1SA1 - chains C and E of the 5 polymer chains in the assembly; structure by X-ray diffraction, 4.20 A resolution (low resolution: residue-level contacts below are approximate; hydrogen-bond / salt-bridge calls are withheld).

== Chain C ==
Name: Tubulin alpha chain
From: Bos taurus
UniProt: P02550 (TBA_PIG); numbering as in UniProt (aligned over 1-451)
Sequence (451 residues; each row starts with the number of its first residue):
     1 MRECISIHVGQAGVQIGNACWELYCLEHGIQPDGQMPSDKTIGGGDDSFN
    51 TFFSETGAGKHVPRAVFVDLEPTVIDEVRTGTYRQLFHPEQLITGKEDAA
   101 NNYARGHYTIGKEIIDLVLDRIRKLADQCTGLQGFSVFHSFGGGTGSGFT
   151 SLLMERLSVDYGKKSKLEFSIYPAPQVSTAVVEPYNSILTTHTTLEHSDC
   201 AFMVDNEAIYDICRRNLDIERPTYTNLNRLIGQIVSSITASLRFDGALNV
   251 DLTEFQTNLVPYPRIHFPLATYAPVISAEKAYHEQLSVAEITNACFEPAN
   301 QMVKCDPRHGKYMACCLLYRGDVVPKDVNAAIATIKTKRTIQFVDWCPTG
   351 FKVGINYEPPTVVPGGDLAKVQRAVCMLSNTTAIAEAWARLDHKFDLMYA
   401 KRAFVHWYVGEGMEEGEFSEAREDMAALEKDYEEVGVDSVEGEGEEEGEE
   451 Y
Not modelled in the structure: 1, 39-46, 440-451
Residues lining bound ligands: GTP: Gly10, Gln11, Ala12, Gln15, Ile16, Asp69, Glu71, Ala99, Ala100, Asn101, Ser140, Gly142, Gly143, Gly144, Thr145, Gly146, Ile171, Pro173, Val177, Ser178, Thr179, Glu183, Asn206, Tyr224, Asn228, Ile231
Curated features (UniProtKB/Swiss-Prot):
  - active site: Glu254
  - binding site (GTP): Gly10, Gln11, Ala12, Gln15, Glu71, Ala99, Ser140, Gly143, Gly144, Thr145, Gly146, Thr179, Glu183, Asn206, Tyr224, Asn228, Leu252
  - binding site (Mg(2+)): Glu71
  - site: Tyr451 (Involved in polymerization)
  - modified residue: Lys40 (N6-acetyllysine), Tyr282 (3'-nitrotyrosine), Ser439 (Phosphoserine), Glu443 (5-glutamyl polyglutamate), Glu445 (5-glutamyl polyglutamate), Tyr451 (3'-nitrotyrosine)
  - natural variant: Ile265 (A265I: this construct carries the variant), Thr271 to Ala273 (sequence variant, change not given here)

== Chain E ==
Name: Stathmin 4
From: Rattus norvegicus
UniProt: P02554 (TBB_PIG); residues 5-145 here correspond to UniProt positions 49-189 (UniProt number = residue number + 44)
Sequence (142 residues; row label = number of the first residue in the row):
     4 ADMEVIELNKCTSGQSFEVILKPPSFDGVPEFNASLPRRRDPSLEEIQKK
    54 LEAAEERRKYQEAELLKHLAEKREHEREVIQKAIEENNNFIKMAKEKLAQ
   104 KMESNKENREAHLAAMLERLQEKDKHAEEVRKNKELKEEASR
Not modelled in the structure: 4-5, 43-44, 142-145

== Interface between chain C and chain E ==
Contacting residue pairs (15; chain C residue first):
  His107(C) - Lys104(E)
  Tyr108(C) - Lys104(E)
  Tyr108(C) - Asn108(E)
  Thr109(C) - Arg112(E)
  Lys112(C) - Met105(E)
  Glu155(C) - Leu101(E)
  Ser158(C) - Ile94(E)
  Val159(C) - Ile94(E)
  Val159(C) - Lys98(E)
  Gly162(C) - Asn90(E)
  Thr193(C) - Lys104(E)
  Glu411(C) - Asn108(E)
  Glu411(C) - Arg112(E)
  Gly412(C) - Asn108(E)
  Glu417(C) - Lys104(E)
Other interface residues (no listed pair), chain C (17 interface residues in all): Arg156, Lys163, His197, Met413, Glu414
Other interface residues (no listed pair), chain E (11 interface residues in all): Ala97, Ser107, Asn111

== Overview ==
The interface between chain C and chain E involves 17 residues on one side and 11 on the other. Ligands of
chain C: GTP. UniProt lists active-site residue Glu254(C), 17 GTP-binding residues and Mg2+-binding residue
Glu71(C) on chain C.
Here chain C is Tubulin alpha chain (Bos taurus) and chain E is Stathmin 4 (Rattus norvegicus). Entry 1SA1
(Tubulin-podophyllotoxin: stathmin-like domain complex) was determined by X-ray diffraction (same publication
as 1SA0).
